6KXV - chains C and D of the 10 polymer chains in the assembly; structure by X-ray diffraction, 3.63 A resolution.

# Chain C
Name: Histone H2A type 1-B/E
Source organism: Homo sapiens
Reference sequence: P04908 (H2A1B_HUMAN); residues 0-129 here correspond to UniProt positions 1-130 (UniProt number = residue number + 1)
Chain sequence (133 residues; numbered -3 to 129; the number before each row is that of its first residue; numbers below 1 keep their minus sign (Gly-3 is residue -3)):
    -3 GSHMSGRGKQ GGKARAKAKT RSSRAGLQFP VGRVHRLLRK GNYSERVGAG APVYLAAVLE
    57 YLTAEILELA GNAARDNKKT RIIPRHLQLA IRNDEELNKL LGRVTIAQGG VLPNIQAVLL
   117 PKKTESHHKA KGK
Not modelled in the structure: -3 to 10, 119-129
Construct notes: expression tag (-3 to -1)
UniProt features mapped onto this chain:
  - modified residue: Ser1 (N-acetylserine), Arg3 (Citrulline), Lys5 (N6-(2-hydroxyisobutyryl)lysine), Lys9 (N6-(2-hydroxyisobutyryl)lysine), Lys13 (N6-(beta-hydroxybutyryl)lysine), Lys36 (N6-(2-hydroxyisobutyryl)lysine), Lys74 (N6-(2-hydroxyisobutyryl)lysine), Lys75 (N6-(2-hydroxyisobutyryl)lysine), Lys95 (N6-(2-hydroxyisobutyryl)lysine), Gln104 (N5-methylglutamine), Lys118 (N6-(2-hydroxyisobutyryl)lysine), Lys119 (N6-crotonyllysine), Thr120 (Phosphothreonine), Lys125 (N6-crotonyllysine)
  - cross-link (Glycyl lysine isopeptide (Lys-Gly)): Lys13 (interchain with G-Cter in ubiquitin), Lys15 (interchain with G-Cter in ubiquitin), Lys119 (interchain with G-Cter in ubiquitin)

# Chain D
Name: Histone H2B type 1-J
Source organism: Homo sapiens
Reference sequence: P06899 (H2B1J_HUMAN); residues 0-125 here correspond to UniProt positions 1-126 (UniProt number = residue number + 1)
Chain sequence (129 residues; row label = number of the first residue in the row; numbers below 1 keep their minus sign (Gly-3 is residue -3)):
    -3 GSHMPEPAKS APAPKKGSKK AVTKAQKKDG KKRKRSRKES YSIYVYKVLK QVHPDTGISS
    57 KAMGIMNSFV NDIFERIAGE ASRLAHYNKR STITSREIQT AVRLLLPGEL AKHAVSEGTK
   117 AVTKYTSAK
Not modelled in the structure: -3 to 29
Construct notes: expression tag (-3 to -1)
UniProt features mapped onto this chain:
  - modified residue: Pro1 (N-acetylproline), Glu2 (ADP-ribosyl glutamic acid), Lys5 (N6-(2-hydroxyisobutyryl)lysine), Ser6 (ADP-ribosylserine), Lys11 (N6-(beta-hydroxybutyryl)lysine), Lys12 (N6-(2-hydroxyisobutyryl)lysine), Ser14 (Phosphoserine), Lys15 (N6-acetyllysine), Lys16 (N6-(beta-hydroxybutyryl)lysine), Lys20 (N6-(2-hydroxyisobutyryl)lysine), Lys23 (N6-(2-hydroxyisobutyryl)lysine), Lys24 (N6-(2-hydroxyisobutyryl)lysine), Lys34 (N6-(2-hydroxyisobutyryl)lysine), Glu35 (PolyADP-ribosyl glutamic acid), Ser36 (Phosphoserine), Lys43 (N6-(2-hydroxyisobutyryl)lysine), Lys46 (N6-(2-hydroxyisobutyryl)lysine), Lys57 (N6,N6-dimethyllysine), Arg79 (Dimethylated arginine), Lys85 (N6,N6,N6-trimethyllysine) and 6 more in UniProt
  - glycosylation: Ser112 (O-linked (GlcNAc) serine)
  - cross-link (Glycyl lysine isopeptide (Lys-Gly)): Lys5 (interchain with G-Cter in SUMO2), Lys20 (interchain with G-Cter in SUMO2), Lys34 (interchain with G-Cter in ubiquitin), Lys120 (interchain with G-Cter in ubiquitin)

# Chain C / chain D interface
Pairs across the interface (92):
  Arg17(C) with Tyr121(D)
  Ser19(C) with Lys120(D)
  Arg20(C) with Lys120(D), hydrogen bond (backbone-side chain); Tyr121(D); Ala124(D)
  Ala21(C) with Ala117(D); Lys120(D)
  Leu23(C) with Ala117(D), hydrophobic
  Gln24(C) with Tyr40(D); Lys43(D); Gln47(D)
  Phe25(C) with Val44(D), hydrophobic
  Pro26(C) with Tyr40(D)
  Arg29(C) with Glu35(D), salt bridge; Ser36(D), hydrogen bond (side chain-backbone); Tyr40(D)
  Arg32(C) with Glu35(D), salt bridge
  Leu33(C) with Tyr37(D); Phe70(D), hydrophobic
  Tyr39(C) with Phe70(D); Glu71(D); Ala74(D), hydrophobic; Ser78(D), hydrogen bond (backbone-side chain)
  Ser40(C) with Ser87(D); Ile89(D)
  Glu41(C) with Ser87(D)
  Arg42(C) with Ser87(D); Thr88(D); Ile89(D), hydrogen bond (backbone-backbone)
  Val43(C) with Ile89(D)
  Gly44(C) with Ile89(D), hydrogen bond (backbone-backbone)
  Ala45(C) with Tyr121(D)
  Gly46(C) with Ser91(D); Val118(D)
  Ala47(C) with Ile89(D); Ser91(D); Ile94(D), hydrophobic
  Val49(C) with Ala117(D); Val118(D); Tyr121(D), hydrophobic
  Tyr50(C) with Ser91(D); Ile94(D), hydrophobic; Gln95(D), hydrogen bond; Val111(D); Gly114(D); Thr115(D); Val118(D), hydrophobic
  Leu51(C) with Phe70(D), hydrophobic; Ile73(D), hydrophobic
  Ala53(C) with Glu113(D); Gly114(D); Ala117(D), hydrophobic
  Val54(C) with Ala110(D)
  Leu55(C) with Val66(D); Ile69(D), hydrophobic
  Tyr57(C) with Leu106(D), hydrophobic; His109(D); Glu113(D)
  Leu58(C) with Leu106(D), hydrophobic
  Thr59(C) with Met62(D); Phe65(D); Val66(D)
  Ala60(C) with Val44(D), hydrophobic
  Ile62(C) with Met62(D), hydrophobic; Phe65(D), hydrophobic
  Leu63(C) with Val41(D), hydrophobic; Met62(D), hydrophobic
  Glu64(C) with Val48(D); His49(D), salt bridge
  Gly67(C) with His49(D)
  Asn68(C) with His49(D), hydrogen bond
  Thr76(C) with Thr52(D); Gly53(D), hydrogen bond (backbone-backbone)
  Arg77(C) with Gly53(D); Ile54(D); Ser55(D)
  Ile78(C) with Leu45(D), hydrophobic; Thr52(D); Gly53(D), hydrogen bond (backbone-backbone); Ile54(D); Ser55(D), hydrogen bond (backbone-backbone); Ala58(D)
  Leu83(C) with Ala58(D), hydrophobic; Ile61(D), hydrophobic
  Glu92(C) with Pro103(D); Glu105(D)
  Leu93(C) with Leu106(D), hydrophobic
  Leu96(C) with Arg72(D), hydrogen bond (backbone-side chain); Leu101(D); Leu102(D), hydrophobic
  Ile102(C) with Ile61(D), hydrophobic
  Gln104(C) with Lys57(D)
Interface residues without a listed pair, chain C (55 interface residues in all): Gly22, Val30, Leu34, Glu56, Glu61, Ile79, Pro80, Lys95, Leu97, Val100, Ala103
Interface residues without a listed pair, chain D (55 interface residues in all): Asp51, Gly75, Thr90, Val98, Lys125

# Overview
The chain C/chain D interface involves 55 residues from each chain; the contacts include 11 hydrogen bonds and
3 salt bridges. Among the polar pairs are Arg29(C)-Glu35(D), Arg32(C)-Glu35(D) and Glu64(C)-His49(D).
Here chain C is Histone H2A type 1-B/E and chain D is Histone H2B type 1-J, both from Homo sapiens. Entry 6KXV
(Crystal structure of a nucleosome containing Leishmania histone H3) was determined by X-ray diffraction.
